Entry 3VT4 (X-ray diffraction, 1.90 A resolution); this record covers chains A and C.

# Chain A
Name: Vitamin D3 receptor
Organism: Rattus norvegicus
UniProtKB: P13053 (VDR_RAT); numbering as in UniProt; present here: 116-164, 212-423
Amino-acid sequence (271 residues; each row starts with the number of its first residue; note: 47 numbers in that range are skipped by the numbering (no residue carries them; nothing is unmodelled there)):
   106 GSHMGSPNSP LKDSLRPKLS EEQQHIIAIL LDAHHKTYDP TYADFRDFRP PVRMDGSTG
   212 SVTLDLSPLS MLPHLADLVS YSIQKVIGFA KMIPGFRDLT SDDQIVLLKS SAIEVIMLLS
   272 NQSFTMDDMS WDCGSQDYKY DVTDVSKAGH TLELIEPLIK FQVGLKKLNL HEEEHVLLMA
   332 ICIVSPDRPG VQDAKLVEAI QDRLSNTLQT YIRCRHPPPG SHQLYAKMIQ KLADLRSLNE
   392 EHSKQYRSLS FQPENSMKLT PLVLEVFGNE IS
Not modelled in the structure: 106-122, 160-164, 212-217, 421-423
Differences from the reference sequence: expression tag (106-115); engineered mutation Leu270 (Arg in P13053)
Small-molecule neighbours: 5YI ((1R,2Z,3R,5E,7E)-17-{(1S)-1-[(2-ethyl-2-hydroxybutyl)sulfanyl]ethyl}-2-(2-hydroxyethylidene)-9,10-secoestra-5,7,16-triene-1,3-diol): Tyr143, Asp144, Tyr147, Phe150, Leu223, Leu226, Ala227, Leu229, Val230, Tyr232, Ser233, Ile264, Ile267, Met268, Leu270, Ser271, Ser274, Trp282, Cys284, Tyr291, Val296, Ala299, His301, Leu305, His393, Phe418
Swiss-Prot annotation at these positions:
  - region: Lys242 to Lys260 (Interaction with coactivator LXXLL motif)
  - motif: Pro412 to Asn420 (9aaTAD)
  - binding site (calcitriol): Tyr143, Ser233, Ser274, His301, His393

# Chain C
Name: Coactivator peptide drip
Amino-acid sequence (13 residues; each row starts with the number of its first residue):
   625 KNHPMLMNLL KDN
Not modelled in the structure: 636-637

# Interface between chain A and chain C
Contacting residue pairs (23; chain A residue first):
  Ile238(A) with Leu630(C), hydrophobic; Leu633(C), hydrophobic; Leu634(C), hydrophobic
  Lys242(A) with Leu633(C), hydrogen bond (side chain-backbone); Leu634(C); Lys635(C), hydrogen bond (side chain-backbone)
  Phe247(A) with Leu634(C), hydrophobic
  Ser252(A) with Met631(C)
  Asp253(A) with Lys625(C), salt bridge
  Gln255(A) with Leu634(C)
  Ile256(A) with Lys625(C); His627(C); Leu630(C), hydrophobic; Met631(C), hydrophobic
  Leu259(A) with Leu634(C), hydrophobic
  Lys260(A) with His627(C); Leu630(C)
  Pro412(A) with Met629(C), hydrophobic
  Leu413(A) with Leu633(C), hydrophobic
  Glu416(A) with His627(C); Pro628(C); Met629(C), hydrogen bond (side chain-backbone); Leu630(C), hydrogen bond (side chain-backbone)
Also at the interface, not in a pair above, chain A (14 interface residues in all): Gln235, Val417
Also at the interface, not in a pair above, chain C (10 interface residues in all): Asn626

# Overview
14 residues of chain A and 10 residues of chain C are in contact, with 4 hydrogen bonds and 1 salt bridge.
Among the polar pairs are Asp253(A)-Lys625(C), Lys242(A)-Leu633(C) and Lys242(A)-Lys635(C). Ligands of chain
A: compound 5YI. From UniProt: 5 calcitriol-binding residues on chain A.
Chain A is Vitamin D3 receptor (Rattus norvegicus) and chain C is Coactivator peptide drip; the structure,
Crystal structures of rat VDR-LBD with R270L mutation, was determined by X-ray diffraction together with 3VT3,
3VT5, 3VT6, 3VT7, 3VT8 and 3VT9 from the same study.
